8A61 - chains F and E of the 17 polymer chains in the assembly; structure by electron microscopy, 5.40 A resolution (low resolution: residue-level contacts below are approximate; hydrogen-bond / salt-bridge calls are withheld).

# Chain F
Name: Anaphase-promoting complex subunit CDC27
Organism: Saccharomyces cerevisiae
UniProtKB: P38042 (CDC27_YEAST); numbering as in UniProt (aligned over 1-758)
Sequence (758 residues; row label = number of the first residue in the row):
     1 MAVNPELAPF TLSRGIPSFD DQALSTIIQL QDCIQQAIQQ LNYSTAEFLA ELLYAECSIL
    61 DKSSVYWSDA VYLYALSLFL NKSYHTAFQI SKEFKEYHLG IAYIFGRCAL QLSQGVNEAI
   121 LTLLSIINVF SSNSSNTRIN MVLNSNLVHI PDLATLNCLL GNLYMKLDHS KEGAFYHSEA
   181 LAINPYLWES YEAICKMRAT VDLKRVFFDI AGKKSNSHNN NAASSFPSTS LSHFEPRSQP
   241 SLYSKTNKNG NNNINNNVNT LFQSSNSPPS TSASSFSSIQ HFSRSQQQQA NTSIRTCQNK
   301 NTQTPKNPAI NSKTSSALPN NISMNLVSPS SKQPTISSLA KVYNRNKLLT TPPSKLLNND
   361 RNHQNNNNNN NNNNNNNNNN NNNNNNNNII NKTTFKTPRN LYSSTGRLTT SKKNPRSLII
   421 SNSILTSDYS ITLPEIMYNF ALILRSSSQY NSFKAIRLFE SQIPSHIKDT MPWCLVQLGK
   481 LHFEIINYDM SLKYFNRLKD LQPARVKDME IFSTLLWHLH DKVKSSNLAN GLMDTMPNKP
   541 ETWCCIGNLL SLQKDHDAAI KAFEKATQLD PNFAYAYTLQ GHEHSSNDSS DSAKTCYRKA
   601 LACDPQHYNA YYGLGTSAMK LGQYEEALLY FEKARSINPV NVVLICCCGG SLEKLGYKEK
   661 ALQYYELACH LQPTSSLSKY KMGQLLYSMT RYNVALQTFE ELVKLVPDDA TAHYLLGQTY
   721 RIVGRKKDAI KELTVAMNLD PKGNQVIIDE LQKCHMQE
Not modelled in the structure: 1-22, 134-142, 210-431, 756-758
Curated features (UniProtKB/Swiss-Prot):
  - mutagenesis: Ser-267 (S267A: Abolishes phosphorylation; when associated with A-304; A-328; A-351 and A-397), Thr-304 (T304A: Abolishes phosphorylation; when associated with A-267; A-304; A-351 and A-397), Ser-328 (S328A: Abolishes phosphorylation; when associated with A-267; A-304; A-328 and A-397), Thr-351 (T351A: Abolishes phosphorylation; when associated with A-267; A-304; A-328 and A-304), Thr-397 (T397A: Abolishes phosphorylation; when associated with A-304; A-328; A-351 and A-397), Gly-613 (G613D: In CDC27-633; G2/M cell cycle arrest at 35 degrees Celsius), Leu-614 (L614GL: Abolishes interaction with CDC23)

# Chain E
Name: Anaphase-promoting complex subunit 9
Organism: Saccharomyces cerevisiae
UniProtKB: Q12107 (APC9_YEAST); numbering as in UniProt (aligned over 1-265)
Sequence (265 residues; each row starts with the number of its first residue):
     1 MNQNGDKNEG KLFQLPSLPP WKTPRFNKAN FNNFTTPLRK RSTRVINDDS MPITGEVLEE
    61 RTADDLYGIN MDVDEVDYLN TLSHIEEEKQ YDYSPFCERN TLRESRIDSF LKAERAAHCL
   121 VFHKVGHLDG IDSYRPDIDI MCGEEANKYD SANPEGNGSM LLESVPGCNK EDLERLSRRE
   181 FVTNSKPNMR RLDDIINHET NALKSFWNDS GLVNSLQSHH LHEEYLLLQE ELKNVYKIKC
   241 HDRVPIESLR DKCRRHYSNE DSSFL
Not modelled in the structure: 1-88, 125-133, 143-158, 181-190, 241-246, 260-265

# Interface between chain F and chain E
Pairs across the interface - 78 pairs, chain F then chain E:
  Ile-127(F) / Arg-179(E)
  Asn-128(F) / Arg-179(E)
  Ser-131(F) / Arg-179(E)
  Lys-171(F) / Val-165(E)
  Lys-171(F) / Arg-175(E)
  Lys-171(F) / Leu-176(E)
  Ala-174(F) / Leu-162(E)
  Phe-175(F) / Met-160(E)
  Phe-175(F) / Leu-162(E)
  Phe-175(F) / Leu-176(E)
  Ser-178(F) / Met-160(E)
  Ser-178(F) / Leu-161(E)
  Ser-178(F) / Leu-162(E)
  Ala-182(F) / Leu-161(E)
  Arg-198(F) / Pro-166(E)
  Ala-199(F) / Ser-164(E)
  Thr-200(F) / Glu-163(E)
  Thr-200(F) / Ser-164(E)
  Val-201(F) / Leu-161(E)
  Val-201(F) / Leu-162(E)
  Val-201(F) / Glu-163(E)
  Asp-202(F) / Leu-161(E)
  Asp-202(F) / Glu-163(E)
  Arg-205(F) / Ser-159(E)
  Arg-205(F) / Leu-161(E)
  Val-206(F) / Leu-161(E)
  Asn-451(F) / Val-121(E)
  Phe-453(F) / Glu-114(E)
  Phe-453(F) / Ala-117(E)
  Ile-456(F) / Pro-95(E)
  Arg-457(F) / Tyr-91(E)
  Arg-457(F) / Asp-92(E)
  Arg-457(F) / Phe-96(E)
  Arg-457(F) / Pro-136(E)
  Arg-457(F) / Asp-137(E)
  Arg-457(F) / Ile-140(E)
  Leu-458(F) / Ile-140(E)
  Glu-460(F) / Pro-95(E)
  His-482(F) / Pro-95(E)
  Asn-487(F) / Phe-96(E)
  Met-490(F) / Phe-96(E)
  Met-490(F) / Cys-97(E)
  Met-490(F) / Glu-98(E)
  Lys-493(F) / Glu-98(E)
  Tyr-494(F) / Glu-98(E)
  Arg-598(F) / Glu-231(E)
  Ala-602(F) / Lys-239(E)
  Gln-606(F) / Pro-166(E)
  Glu-625(F) / Glu-224(E)
  Glu-625(F) / Leu-227(E)
  Leu-628(F) / Trp-207(E)
  Leu-628(F) / Glu-224(E)
  Leu-629(F) / Phe-206(E)
  Leu-629(F) / Trp-207(E)
  Tyr-630(F) / Glu-231(E)
  Glu-632(F) / Trp-207(E)
  Glu-632(F) / Ser-210(E)
  Lys-633(F) / Phe-206(E)
  Ser-636(F) / Asn-208(E)
  Tyr-657(F) / Leu-216(E)
  Tyr-657(F) / Gln-217(E)
  Tyr-657(F) / His-220(E)
  Lys-660(F) / Leu-212(E)
  Lys-660(F) / Ser-215(E)
  Tyr-664(F) / Ser-210(E)
  Tyr-664(F) / Leu-212(E)
  Leu-667(F) / Leu-120(E)
  Cys-669(F) / Lys-112(E)
  His-670(F) / Lys-112(E)
  His-670(F) / Ala-113(E)
  His-670(F) / Ala-116(E)
  Leu-671(F) / Ala-113(E)
  Leu-671(F) / Ala-117(E)
  Gln-672(F) / Ala-113(E)
  Pro-673(F) / Ser-109(E)
  Pro-673(F) / Lys-112(E)
  Pro-673(F) / Ala-113(E)
  Thr-674(F) / Ser-109(E)
Interface residues without a listed pair, chain F (57 interface residues in all): Asp-168, Glu-172, Glu-179, Leu-181, Arg-445, Lys-454, Ile-485, Lys-599, Leu-601, Glu-626, Leu-655
Interface residues without a listed pair, chain E (46 interface residues in all): Phe-110, Cys-168, Glu-223, Val-235, Ile-238

# In short
Chain F and chain E form an interface of 57 and 46 residues respectively. UniProt lists 7 mutagenesis sites on
chain F.
Chain F is Anaphase-promoting complex subunit CDC27 and chain E is Anaphase-promoting complex subunit 9, both
from Saccharomyces cerevisiae; the structure, S. cerevisiae apo phosphorylated APC/C, was determined by
electron microscopy.
